Entry 1OI3 (X-ray diffraction, 2.00 A resolution); this record covers chains A and B.

Chain A (and B):
Molecule: Hypothetical protein ycgt
From: Escherichia coli
Notes: EC 2.7.1.29; fragment: dihydroxyacetone binding subunit; chain B of this document is another copy of the same molecule, construct and numbering; everything in this record applies to it too
UniProtKB: P76015 (YCGT_ECOLI); the author numbering skips numbers that UniProt does not, so the offset changes along the chain: 1-215 = UniProt 1-215; 218-368 = UniProt 216-366
Chain sequence (366 residues; row label = number of the first residue in the row; note: 2 numbers in that range are skipped by the numbering (no residue carries them; nothing is unmodelled there)):
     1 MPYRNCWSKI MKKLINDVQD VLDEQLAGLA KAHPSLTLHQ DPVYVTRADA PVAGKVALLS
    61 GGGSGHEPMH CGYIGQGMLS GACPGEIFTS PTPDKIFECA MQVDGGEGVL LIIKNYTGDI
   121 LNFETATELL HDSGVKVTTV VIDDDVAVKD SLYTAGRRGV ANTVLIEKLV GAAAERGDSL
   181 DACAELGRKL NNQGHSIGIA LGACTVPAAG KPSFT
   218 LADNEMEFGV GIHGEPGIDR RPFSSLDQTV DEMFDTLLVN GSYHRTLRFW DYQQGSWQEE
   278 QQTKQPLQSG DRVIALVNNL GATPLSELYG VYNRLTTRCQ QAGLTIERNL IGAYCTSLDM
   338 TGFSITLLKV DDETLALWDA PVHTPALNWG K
Disordered / not traced: 1-19, 205-215
From the paper describing this entry:
  - mutagenesis - H230A, H230K: abolished catalytic activity

Chain A / chain B interface:
Pairs across the interface (46; chain A residue first):
  Glu24(A) - Asp244(B)
  Glu24(A) - Asn310(B)
  Gln25(A) - Ser303(B)  hydrogen bond (side chain-backbone)
  Gln25(A) - Glu304(B)
  Gln25(A) - Tyr306(B)
  Ala27(A) - Asn310(B)
  Gly28(A) - Tyr306(B)
  Gly28(A) - Tyr309(B)
  Gly28(A) - Asn310(B)
  Leu29(A) - Tyr306(B)
  Lys31(A) - Tyr309(B)
  Lys31(A) - Asn310(B)  hydrogen bond
  Lys31(A) - Thr313(B)
  Ala32(A) - Tyr309(B)  hydrophobic
  Ala32(A) - Asn326(B)  hydrogen bond (backbone-side chain)
  Ala32(A) - Ile328(B)  hydrophobic
  His33(A) - Tyr306(B)  hydrogen bond
  Glu67(A) - Leu302(B)
  Glu67(A) - Ser303(B)
  Pro68(A) - Leu302(B)
  Asp244(A) - Glu24(B)
  Ala299(A) - Ala299(B)  hydrophobic
  Ala299(A) - Asp336(B)
  Leu302(A) - Pro68(B)
  Ser303(A) - Gln25(B)  hydrogen bond (backbone-side chain)
  Ser303(A) - Glu67(B)
  Glu304(A) - Gln25(B)
  Tyr306(A) - Gln25(B)
  Tyr306(A) - Gly28(B)
  Tyr306(A) - Leu29(B)  hydrophobic
  Tyr306(A) - His33(B)  hydrogen bond
  Gly307(A) - Gln25(B)
  Tyr309(A) - Gly28(B)
  Tyr309(A) - Lys31(B)
  Tyr309(A) - Ala32(B)  hydrophobic
  Asn310(A) - Glu24(B)
  Asn310(A) - Ala27(B)
  Asn310(A) - Gly28(B)
  Asn310(A) - Lys31(B)  hydrogen bond
  Thr313(A) - Lys31(B)
  Asn326(A) - Ala32(B)  hydrogen bond (side chain-backbone)
  Ile328(A) - Ala32(B)  hydrophobic
  Asp336(A) - Ala299(B)
  Asn365(A) - Asn365(B)  hydrogen bond (side chain-backbone)
  Asn365(A) - Trp366(B)
  Trp366(A) - Asn365(B)
Interface residues without a listed pair, chain A (29 interface residues in all): Gly298, Pro301, Thr314, Leu335
Interface residues without a listed pair, chain B (29 interface residues in all): Gly298, Pro301, Gly307, Thr314, Leu335

In short:
The chain A/chain B interface involves 29 residues from each chain; the contacts include 9 hydrogen bonds.
Among the polar pairs are Gln25(A)-Ser303(B), Lys31(A)-Asn310(B) and Ala32(A)-Asn326(B). The paper reports
that H230A and H230K of chain A abolish catalytic activity.
Chain A and chain B are both Hypothetical protein ycgt (Escherichia coli); the structure, X-ray structure of
the dihydroxyacetone kinase from Escherichia coli, was determined by X-ray diffraction, deposited together
with 1OI2.
